Entry 8TJS (electron microscopy, 3.31 A resolution); this record covers chains B and Q of the 12 polymer chains in the assembly.

# Chain B
Protein: Envelope glycoprotein gp41
Source organism: Human immunodeficiency virus 1
Reference sequence: Q2N0S6 (Q2N0S6_9HIV1); residues 512-664 here correspond to UniProt positions 509-661 (UniProt number = residue number - 3)
Amino-acid sequence (153 residues; each row starts with the number of its first residue):
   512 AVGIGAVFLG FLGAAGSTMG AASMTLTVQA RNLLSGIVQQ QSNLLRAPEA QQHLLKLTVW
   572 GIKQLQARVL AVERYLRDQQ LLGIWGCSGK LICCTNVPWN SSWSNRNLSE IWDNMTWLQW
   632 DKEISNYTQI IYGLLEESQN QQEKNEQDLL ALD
Disordered / not traced: 548-568
Construct notes: engineered mutation Pro559 (Ile556 in Q2N0S6), Cys605 (Thr602 in Q2N0S6)
Cystine bridges: Cys598-Cys604
Glycans and other covalent adducts: N-acetylglucosamine (NAG) linked to Asn611, Asn618, Asn637

# Chain Q
Protein: Antibody GPZ6-a.01 Heavy Chain
Notes: antibody fragment or engineered binder
Amino-acid sequence (126 residues; numbered 1 to 113 plus 13 insertion-coded residues; the number before each row is that of its first residue; a row labelled like 82A-82C holds insertion residues (82A, then the next letters in order)):
     1 EAHLVESGGG LTQPGGSLRL SCVVSGISFS GHYMHWVRLS SGRGLEWVSG IS
   52A D
    53 IGDKRWYADS VRGRFTISRE NAKNTLYLQM
82A-82C DNL
    83 RPEDSAVYYC TGRAILYP
100A-100I RAYYKDHRS
   101 DVWGAGVLVT VSS
Disordered / not traced: 1
Cystine bridges: Cys22-Cys92
Residues lining bound ligands: N-acetylglucosamine (NAG; 2-acetamido-2-deoxy-beta-D-glucopyranose): Gly54, Asp55, Lys56

# Interface between chain B and chain Q
Contacting residue pairs - 7 pairs, chain B then chain Q:
  Ser613(B) with Lys56(Q), hydrogen bond (backbone-side chain)
  Asn637(B) with Ile53(Q)
  Tyr638(B) with Ile53(Q); Lys56(Q), hydrogen bond
  Ile641(B) with Ile53(Q), hydrophobic
  Leu645(B) with Tyr99(Q), hydrophobic
  Glu648(B) with Pro100(Q)
Other interface residues (no listed pair), chain B (7 interface residues in all): Ser649
Other interface residues (no listed pair), chain Q (5 interface residues in all): Arg100A

# Summary
Chain B and chain Q form an interface of 7 and 5 residues respectively; the contacts include 2 hydrogen bonds.
Polar pairs include Ser613(B)-Lys56(Q) and Tyr638(B)-Lys56(Q). Bound to chain Q: N-acetylglucosamine.
Covalently linked N-acetylglucosamine: at Asn611(B), Asn618(B) and Asn637(B).
Chain B is Envelope glycoprotein gp41 (Human immunodeficiency virus 1) and chain Q is Antibody GPZ6-a.01 Heavy
Chain; the structure, CRYO-EM STRUCTURE OF HIV-1 BG505DS-SOSIP.664 ENV TRIMER BOUND TO GPZ6-a.01 FAB, was
determined by electron microscopy together with 8TDX, 8TE7, 8TJR, 8TKC, 8TL2, 8TL4 and 5 further entries from
the same study.
